9NND - chains a and A of the 6 polymer chains in the assembly; structure by electron microscopy, 2.13 A resolution.

Chain a:
Name: Endogenous retrovirus group K member 7 Pol protein
From: Homo sapiens
Notes: EC 2.7.7.49, 3.1.26.4
UniProtKB: P63135 (POK7_HUMAN); residues 466-699 here correspond to UniProt positions 1226-1459 (UniProt number = residue number + 760)
Amino-acid sequence (248 residues; row label = number of the first residue in the row):
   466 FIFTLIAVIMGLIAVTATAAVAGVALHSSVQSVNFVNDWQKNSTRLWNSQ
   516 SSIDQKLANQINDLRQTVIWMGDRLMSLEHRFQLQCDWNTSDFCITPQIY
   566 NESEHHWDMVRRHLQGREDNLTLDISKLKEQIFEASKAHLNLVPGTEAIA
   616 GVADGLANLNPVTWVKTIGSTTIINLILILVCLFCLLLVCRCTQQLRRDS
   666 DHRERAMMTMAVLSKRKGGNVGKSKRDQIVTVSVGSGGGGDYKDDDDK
Unresolved in the structure: 619-713
Sequence notes: expression tag (700-713)
Cystine bridges: C551-C559
Glycans and other covalent adducts: N-acetylglucosamine (NAG) linked to N507, N554, N585; glycan linked to N566

Chain A:
Name: Surface protein
From: Homo sapiens
UniProtKB: P61570 (ENK25_HUMAN); numbering as in UniProt (aligned over 90-465)
Amino-acid sequence (376 residues; row label = number of the first residue in the row):
    90 LPMPAGAAAANYTYWAYVPFPPLIRAVTWMDNPIEVYVNDSVWVPGPIDD
   140 RCPAKPEEEGMMINISIGYRYPPICLGRAPGCLMPAVQNWLVEVPTVSPI
   190 SRFTYHMVSGMSLRPRVNYLQDFSYQRSLKFRPKGKPCPKEIPKESKNTE
   240 VLVWEECVANSAVILQNNEFGTIIDWAPRGQFYHNCSGQTQSCPSAQVSP
   290 AVDSDLTESLDKHKHKKLQSFYPWEWGEKGISTPRPKIISPVSGPEHPEL
   340 WRLTVASHHIRIWSGNQTLETRDRKPFYTVDLNSSLTVPLQSCVKPPYML
   390 VVGNIVIKPDSQTITCENCRLLTCIDSTFNWQHRILLVRAREGVWIPVSM
   440 DRPWEASPSIHILTEVLKGVLNRSKR
Unresolved in the structure: 90-98, 460-465
Sequence notes: conflict R167 (Thr in P61570), T185 (Ile in P61570), I328 (Val in P61570)
Cystine bridges: C164-C171, C227-C246, C275-C282, C382-C413, C405-C408
Glycans and other covalent adducts: N-acetylglucosamine (NAG) linked to N128, N153, N274, N355, N372

Interface between chain a and chain A:
Contacting residue pairs (139; chain a residue first):
  F466(a) with P386(A)
  I467(a) with Y126(A); K384(A)
  T469(a) with R140(A)
  L470(a) with A143(A); K144(A), hydrogen bond (backbone-side chain); P385(A), hydrophobic
  I471(a) with A143(A), hydrophobic; K144(A), hydrogen bond (backbone-side chain)
  V473(a) with K144(A), hydrogen bond (backbone-side chain)
  I474(a) with K144(A)
  M475(a) with K144(A); E147(A)
  G476(a) with K144(A); E147(A), hydrogen bond (backbone-side chain)
  L477(a) with P386(A); M388(A), hydrophobic
  I478(a) with E147(A); E148(A); M150(A), hydrophobic; M388(A), hydrophobic; L410(A); L411(A), hydrophobic; T412(A)
  A479(a) with E147(A), hydrogen bond (backbone-side chain); M150(A), hydrophobic
  V480(a) with P111(A), hydrophobic
  T481(a) with P111(A); I113(A); I152(A); M388(A); L410(A)
  A482(a) with M150(A), hydrophobic; M151(A); L410(A)
  T483(a) with M150(A)
  A484(a) with P111(A), hydrophobic
  A485(a) with I152(A), hydrophobic
  L491(a) with I435(A), hydrophobic
  V495(a) with T102(A)
  Q496(a) with V437(A); S438(A), hydrogen bond (backbone-backbone)
  S497(a) with S438(A)
  V498(a) with V437(A), hydrophobic; S438(A), hydrogen bond (backbone-backbone); M439(A), hydrophobic
  V501(a) with V437(A), hydrophobic
  W504(a) with P111(A)
  S508(a) with F109(A), hydrogen bond (side chain-backbone); P110(A), hydrogen bond (side chain-backbone); P111(A)
  W512(a) with F109(A); P386(A), hydrophobic
  D519(a) with R140(A), salt bridge
  K521(a) with D138(A), salt bridge; D139(A), salt bridge; R140(A)
  L522(a) with Y126(A), hydrophobic; D138(A); R140(A); K384(A)
  Q525(a) with P136(A); I137(A), hydrogen bond (side chain-backbone)
  D528(a) with P122(A)
  R530(a) with N121(A)
  Q531(a) with D120(A), hydrogen bond; N121(A), hydrogen bond (side chain-backbone); P122(A); I123(A); Y387(A), hydrogen bond; R428(A)
  I534(a) with N121(A)
  W535(a) with R428(A)
  D538(a) with E431(A)
  R539(a) with F109(A)
  S542(a) with Y106(A), hydrogen bond
  R546(a) with Y106(A); P108(A); F109(A)
  L549(a) with W434(A), hydrophobic
  C551(a) with W443(A)
  D552(a) with R441(A), salt bridge; W443(A); E444(A), hydrogen bond (side chain-backbone)
  W553(a) with E444(A), hydrogen bond; A445(A); S446(A); P447(A), hydrophobic
  N554(a) with R441(A)
  F558(a) with Y106(A)
  C559(a) with A105(A); Y106(A), hydrogen bond (backbone-backbone)
  I560(a) with Y103(A), hydrophobic; W104(A); M439(A), hydrophobic; W443(A), hydrogen bond (backbone-side chain)
  T561(a) with Y103(A); W104(A), hydrogen bond (backbone-backbone); W434(A); W443(A)
  P562(a) with Y103(A); W443(A)
  Q563(a) with Y103(A); W104(A), hydrogen bond (backbone-backbone)
  I564(a) with T102(A); Y103(A), hydrophobic
  Y565(a) with T102(A), hydrogen bond (backbone-backbone); W104(A), hydrophobic; P436(A), hydrophobic
  H570(a) with W104(A)
  V575(a) with W104(A), hydrophobic; P436(A)
  H578(a) with R430(A), hydrogen bond (backbone-side chain); V433(A); W434(A), hydrogen bond (side chain-backbone)
  L579(a) with L112(A); R430(A), hydrogen bond (backbone-side chain); I435(A), hydrophobic
  Q580(a) with S155(A); I156(A); G157(A), hydrogen bond (backbone-backbone)
  G581(a) with R430(A)
  R582(a) with I156(A); G157(A); S400(A), hydrogen bond (side chain-backbone); Q401(A), hydrogen bond (side chain-backbone); T402(A), hydrogen bond
  E583(a) with R159(A), salt bridge
  L588(a) with W104(A), hydrophobic
  I590(a) with W434(A)
  L593(a) with W104(A)
  K594(a) with W434(A)
  I597(a) with W434(A), hydrophobic
  N606(a) with W443(A)
  L607(a) with A445(A), hydrophobic
  P609(a) with I449(A), hydrophobic
  V617(a) with I449(A), hydrophobic; T453(A); L456(A)
Other interface residues (no listed pair), chain a (80 interface residues in all): F468, H492, Q505, T509, N513, I526, Q550, D557, W572, A613
Other interface residues (no listed pair), chain A (67 interface residues in all): V107, E124, Y158, A429, P442

Summary:
80 residues of chain a and 67 residues of chain A are in contact, with 28 hydrogen bonds and 5 salt bridges.
Polar pairs include D519(a)-R140(A), K521(a)-D138(A) and K521(a)-D139(A). Covalently linked
N-acetylglucosamine: at N507(a), N554(a) and N585(a).
Here chain a is Endogenous retrovirus group K member 7 Pol protein and chain A is Surface protein, both from
Homo sapiens. Entry 9NND (Structure of the HERV-K (HML-2) spike complex) was determined by electron
microscopy.
